PDB entry 8G57 | electron microscopy, 3.07 A resolution | chains D and J of the 11 polymer chains in the assembly

[Chain D]
Protein: Histone H2B type 1-J
Organism: Homo sapiens
UniProt: P06899 (H2B1J_HUMAN); residues 1-125 here correspond to UniProt positions 2-126 (UniProt number = residue number + 1)
Chain sequence (125 residues; numbered 1 to 125; the number before each row is that of its first residue):
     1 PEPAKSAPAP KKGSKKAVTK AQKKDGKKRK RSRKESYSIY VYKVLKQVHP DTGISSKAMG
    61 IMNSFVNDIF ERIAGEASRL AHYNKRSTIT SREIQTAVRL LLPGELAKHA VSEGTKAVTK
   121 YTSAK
Not modelled in the structure: 1-29
UniProt features mapped onto this chain:
  - modified residue: Pro1 (N-acetylproline), Glu2 (ADP-ribosyl glutamic acid), Lys5 (N6-(2-hydroxyisobutyryl)lysine), Ser6 (ADP-ribosylserine), Lys11 (N6-(beta-hydroxybutyryl)lysine), Lys12 (N6-(2-hydroxyisobutyryl)lysine), Ser14 (Phosphoserine), Lys15 (N6-acetyllysine), Lys16 (N6-(beta-hydroxybutyryl)lysine), Lys20 (N6-(2-hydroxyisobutyryl)lysine), Lys23 (N6-(2-hydroxyisobutyryl)lysine), Lys24 (N6-(2-hydroxyisobutyryl)lysine), Lys34 (N6-(2-hydroxyisobutyryl)lysine), Glu35 (PolyADP-ribosyl glutamic acid), Ser36 (Phosphoserine), Lys43 (N6-(2-hydroxyisobutyryl)lysine), Lys46 (N6-(2-hydroxyisobutyryl)lysine), Lys57 (N6,N6-dimethyllysine), Arg79 (Dimethylated arginine), Lys85 (N6,N6,N6-trimethyllysine) and 6 more in UniProt
  - glycosylation: Ser112 (O-linked (GlcNAc) serine)
  - cross-link (Glycyl lysine isopeptide (Lys-Gly)): Lys5 (interchain with G-Cter in SUMO2), Lys20 (interchain with G-Cter in SUMO2), Lys34 (interchain with G-Cter in ubiquitin), Lys120 (interchain with G-Cter in ubiquitin)

[Chain J]
Molecule: DNA strand 2
Sequence (150 nucleotides; numbered 1 to 150; the number before each row is that of its first residue):
     1 ATCGAGAATC CCGGTGCCGA GGCCGCTCAA TTGGTCGTAG ACAGCTCTAG CACCGCTTAA
    61 ACGCACGTAC GCGCTGTCCC CCGCGTTTTA ACCGCCAAGG GGATTACTCC CTAGTCTCCA
   121 GGCACGTGTC AGATATATAC ATCCTGTGCA

[Interface between chain D and chain J]
Residue-residue contacts (12):
  Ser32(D) - DT104(J)  phosphate contact
  Arg33(D) - DC28(J)  sugar contact
  Tyr42(D) - DG21(J)  hydrogen bond to the phosphate
  Gly53(D) - DG21(J)  phosphate contact
  Ile54(D) - DA20(J)  sugar contact
  Ile54(D) - DG21(J)  phosphate contact
  Ser55(D) - DA20(J)  phosphate contact
  Ser56(D) - DA20(J)  hydrogen bond to the phosphate
  Arg86(D) - DG40(J)  phosphate contact
  Arg86(D) - DA41(J)  salt bridge to the phosphate
  Ser87(D) - DG40(J)  hydrogen bond to the phosphate
  Thr88(D) - DG40(J)  hydrogen bond to the phosphate
Interface residues without a listed pair, chain D (13 interface residues in all): Arg31, Lys46, Lys85
Interface residues without a listed pair, chain J (9 interface residues in all): DG22, DT27, DA39

[Overview]
13 residues of chain D and 9 residues of chain J are in contact, with 4 hydrogen bonds and 1 salt bridge.
Polar contacts include Tyr42(D)-DG21(J), Ser56(D)-DA20(J) and Ser87(D)-DG40(J).
Here chain D is Histone H2B type 1-J (Homo sapiens) and chain J is DNA strand 2. Entry 8G57 (Structure of
nucleosome-bound Sirtuin 6 deacetylase) was determined by electron microscopy.
